PDB entry 7F66 | electron microscopy, 2.76 A resolution | chains D and G of the 15 polymer chains in the assembly

Chain D:
Molecule: Translation initiation factor eIF-2B subunit beta
Source organism: Homo sapiens
UniProtKB: P49770 (EI2BB_HUMAN); residue numbers follow UniProt; this construct covers 1-351
Chain sequence (351 residues; each row starts with the number of its first residue):
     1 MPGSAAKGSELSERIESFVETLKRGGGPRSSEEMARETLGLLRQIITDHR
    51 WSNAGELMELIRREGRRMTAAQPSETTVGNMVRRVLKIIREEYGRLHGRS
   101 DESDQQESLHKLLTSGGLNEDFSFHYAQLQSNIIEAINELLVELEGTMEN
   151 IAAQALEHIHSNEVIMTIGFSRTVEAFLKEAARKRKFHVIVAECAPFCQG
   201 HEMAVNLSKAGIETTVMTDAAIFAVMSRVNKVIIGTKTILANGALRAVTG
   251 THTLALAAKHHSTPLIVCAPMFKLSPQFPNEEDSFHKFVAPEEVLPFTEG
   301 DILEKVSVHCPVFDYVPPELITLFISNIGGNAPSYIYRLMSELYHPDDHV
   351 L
Unresolved in the structure: 1-8, 99-105, 116-120
Swiss-Prot annotation at these positions:
  - natural variant: Val85 (V85E: In VWM2), Ala127 (A127V: Found in a patient with Rett syndrome-like phenotype; uncertain significance), Ser171 (S171F: In VWM2), Pro196 (P196S: In VWM2), Gly200 (G200V: In VWM2), Glu213 (E213G: In VWM2), Cys268 (C268Y: In VWM2), Lys273 (K273R: In VWM2), Val316 (V316D: In VWM2), Gly329 (G329V: In VWM2)

Chain G:
Molecule: Translation initiation factor eIF-2B subunit delta
Source organism: Homo sapiens
UniProtKB: Q9UI10 (EI2BD_HUMAN); residue numbers follow UniProt; this construct covers 1-523
Chain sequence (523 residues; numbered 1 to 523; the number before each row is that of its first residue):
     1 MAAVAVAVREDSGSGMKAELPPGPGAVGREMTKEEKLQLRKEKKQQKKKR
    51 KEEKGAEPETGSAVSAAQCQVGPTRELPESGIQLGTPREKVPAGRSKAEL
   101 RAERRAKQEAERALKQARKGEQGGPPPKASPSTAGETPSGVKRLPEYPQV
   151 DDLLLRRLVKKPERQQVPTRKDYGSKVSLFSHLPQYSRQNSLTQFMSIPS
   201 SVIHPAMVRLGLQYSQGLVSGSNARCIALLRALQQVIQDYTTPPNEELSR
   251 DLVNKLKPYMSFLTQCRPLSASMHNAIKFLNKEITSVGSSKREEEAKSEL
   301 RAAIDRYVQEKIVLAAQAISRFAYQKISNGDVILVYGCSSLVSRILQEAW
   351 TEGRRFRVVVVDSRPWLEGRHTLRSLVHAGVPASYLLIPAASYVLPEVSK
   401 VLLGAHALLANGSVMSRVGTAQLALVARAHNVPVLVCCETYKFCERVQTD
   451 AFVSNELDDPDDLQCKRGEHVALANWQNHASLRLLNLVYDVTPPELVDLV
   501 ITELGMIPCSSVPVVLRVKSSDQ
Unresolved in the structure: 1-165, 522-523
Swiss-Prot annotation at these positions:
  - region: Arg170 to Leu179 (May bind the chemical integrated stress response (ISR) inhibitor ISRIB)
  - modified residue: Ala2 (N-acetylalanine), Ser12 (Phosphoserine), Thr86 (Phosphothreonine), Ser130 (Phosphoserine)
  - natural variant: Arg209 (R209Q: In VWM4), Ala228 (A228V: In VWM4), Leu269 (L269R: In VWM4), Arg357 (R357Q: In VWM4), Arg374 (R374C: In VWM4), Cys465 (C465R: In VWM4), Tyr489 (Y489H: In VWM4)

Interface between chain D and chain G:
Contacting residue pairs (82; chain D residue first):
  Glu193(D) - Arg364(G)  salt bridge
  Ala195(D) - Leu387(G)  hydrophobic
  Pro196(D) - Leu387(G)  hydrophobic
  Pro196(D) - Arg467(G)  hydrogen bond (backbone-side chain)
  Cys198(D) - Arg364(G)
  Cys198(D) - Cys465(G)  hydrophobic
  His201(D) - Leu463(G)
  His201(D) - Cys465(G)
  His201(D) - Ala472(G)
  His201(D) - Leu473(G)
  Val205(D) - Ala472(G)
  Val205(D) - Leu473(G)  hydrophobic
  Val205(D) - His479(G)
  Ser208(D) - Ser481(G)  hydrogen bond (backbone-side chain)
  Ser208(D) - Leu482(G)
  Lys209(D) - His479(G)
  Gly211(D) - Ser481(G)
  Glu213(D) - Ser481(G)
  Thr214(D) - Ser481(G)  hydrogen bond (backbone-backbone)
  Thr214(D) - Leu482(G)
  Thr214(D) - Arg483(G)  hydrogen bond (backbone-backbone)
  Thr215(D) - Val177(G)
  Thr215(D) - Arg483(G)
  Thr215(D) - Leu485(G)
  Val216(D) - Leu463(G)
  Val216(D) - Leu482(G)  hydrophobic
  Val216(D) - Arg483(G)  hydrogen bond (backbone-backbone)
  Val216(D) - Leu484(G)  hydrophobic
  Val216(D) - Leu485(G)  hydrogen bond (backbone-backbone)
  Met217(D) - Leu485(G)  hydrophobic
  Thr218(D) - Arg364(G)
  Thr218(D) - Leu463(G)
  Asp219(D) - Pro389(G)
  Asp219(D) - Gln422(G)  hydrogen bond (backbone-side chain)
  Ala220(D) - Val418(G)
  Ala220(D) - Gly419(G)
  Ala220(D) - Gln422(G)  hydrogen bond (backbone-side chain)
  Ala221(D) - Val418(G)
  Ala221(D) - Gln422(G)
  Ile222(D) - Gln422(G)
  Phe223(D) - Ala421(G)  hydrophobic
  Phe223(D) - Gln422(G)
  Phe223(D) - Leu425(G)  hydrophobic
  Ala224(D) - Phe452(G)
  Val225(D) - Phe452(G)  hydrophobic
  Ser227(D) - Phe452(G)
  Arg228(D) - Leu179(G)
  Arg228(D) - Asp450(G)  salt bridge
  Arg228(D) - Phe452(G)
  Thr249(D) - Pro389(G)
  Thr249(D) - Ala390(G)
  Gly250(D) - Pro389(G)  hydrogen bond (backbone-backbone)
  His252(D) - Ser392(G)  hydrogen bond
  Thr253(D) - Val426(G)
  Leu256(D) - Leu425(G)
  Leu256(D) - Ala429(G)  hydrophobic
  Ala257(D) - Leu425(G)
  His260(D) - Leu425(G)
  His286(D) - Tyr393(G)
  Phe288(D) - Tyr393(G)
  Val294(D) - Arg370(G)
  Val294(D) - Tyr385(G)  hydrophobic
  Leu295(D) - Arg370(G)
  Leu295(D) - Leu373(G)  hydrophobic
  Leu295(D) - Tyr385(G)  hydrophobic
  Pro296(D) - Arg370(G)
  Glu299(D) - Arg370(G)  salt bridge
  Glu299(D) - Arg374(G)  salt bridge
  Ile302(D) - Arg374(G)
  Ile302(D) - Val377(G)  hydrophobic
  Lys305(D) - Ala383(G)
  Val306(D) - Leu373(G)  hydrophobic
  Val306(D) - Val377(G)  hydrophobic
  Val306(D) - Ala383(G)
  Val306(D) - Tyr385(G)  hydrophobic
  Ser307(D) - Ala383(G)  hydrogen bond (backbone-backbone)
  Ser307(D) - Ser384(G)
  Ser307(D) - Tyr385(G)  hydrogen bond (backbone-backbone)
  Val308(D) - Tyr385(G)
  His309(D) - Tyr385(G)
  His309(D) - Leu386(G)
  Pro311(D) - Ala390(G)
Interface residues without a listed pair, chain D (49 interface residues in all): Phe197, Glu202, Ala204, Ile212, Asp314
Interface residues without a listed pair, chain G (46 interface residues in all): Tyr336, Ser363, His378, Ile388, His430, Ala451, Leu487, Pro493, Glu495, Leu496

Summary:
Chain D and chain G form an interface of 49 and 46 residues respectively, with 12 hydrogen bonds and 4 salt
bridges. Polar contacts include Glu193(D)-Arg364(G), Arg228(D)-Asp450(G) and Glu299(D)-Arg370(G).
Chain D is Translation initiation factor eIF-2B subunit beta and chain G is Translation initiation factor
eIF-2B subunit delta, both from Homo sapiens; the structure, eIF2B-SFSV NSs-1-eIF2, was determined by electron
microscopy together with 7F64, 7F67 and 7VLK from the same study.
